5S5C - chains A and E of the 6 polymer chains in the assembly; structure by X-ray diffraction, 2.40 A resolution.

# Chain A
Protein: Tubulin alpha-1B chain
From: Bos taurus
UniProtKB: P81947 (TBA1B_BOVIN); residues 1-451 here = UniProt positions 1-451
Amino-acid sequence (451 residues; row label = number of the first residue in the row):
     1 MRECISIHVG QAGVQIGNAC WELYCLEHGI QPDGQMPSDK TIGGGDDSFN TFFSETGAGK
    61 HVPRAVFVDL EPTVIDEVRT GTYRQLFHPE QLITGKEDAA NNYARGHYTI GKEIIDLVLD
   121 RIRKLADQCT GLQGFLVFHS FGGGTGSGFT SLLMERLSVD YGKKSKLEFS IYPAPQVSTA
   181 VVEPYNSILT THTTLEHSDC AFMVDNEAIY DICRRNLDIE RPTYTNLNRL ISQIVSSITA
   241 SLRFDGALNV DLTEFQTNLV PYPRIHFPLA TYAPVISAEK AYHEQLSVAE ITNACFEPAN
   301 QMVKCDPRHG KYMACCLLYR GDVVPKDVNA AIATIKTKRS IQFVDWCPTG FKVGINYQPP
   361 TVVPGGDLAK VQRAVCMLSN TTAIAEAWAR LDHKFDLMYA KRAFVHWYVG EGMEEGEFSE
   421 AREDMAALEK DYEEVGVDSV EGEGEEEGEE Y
Unresolved in the structure: 439-451
Bound ions: Ca2+: Asp39, Thr41, Gly44, Glu55
Small-molecule neighbours: GTP (guanosine-5'-triphosphate): Gly10, Gln11, Ala12, Gln15, Ile16, Asp69, Asp98, Ala99, Ala100, Asn101, Ser140, Gly142, Gly143, Gly144, Thr145, Gly146, Ile171, Pro173, Val177, Ser178, Glu183, Asn206, Tyr224, Leu227, Asn228, Ile231

# Chain E
Protein: Stathmin-4
From: Rattus norvegicus
UniProtKB: P63043 (STMN4_RAT); residues 5-145 here correspond to UniProt positions 49-189 (UniProt number = residue number + 44)
Amino-acid sequence (143 residues; row label = number of the first residue in the row):
     3 MADMEVIELN KCTSGQSFEV ILKPPSFDGV PEFNASLPRR RDPSLEEIQK KLEAAEERRK
    63 YQEAELLKHL AEKREHEREV IQKAIEENNN FIKMAKEKLA QKMESNKENR EAHLAAMLER
   123 LQEKDKHAEE VRKNKELKEE ASR
Unresolved in the structure: 3-5, 29-43, 144-145
Sequence notes: initiating methionine (3); expression tag (4)
Curated features (UniProtKB/Swiss-Prot):
  - modified residue: Ser46 (Phosphoserine)

# Chain A / chain E interface
Pairs across the interface (59; chain A residue first):
  His107(A) - Leu54(E)
  Tyr108(A) - Lys53(E)
  Tyr108(A) - Ala57(E)  hydrophobic
  Thr109(A) - Arg61(E)  hydrogen bond
  Lys112(A) - Leu54(E)
  Lys112(A) - Glu55(E)
  Lys112(A) - Glu58(E)  salt bridge
  Glu155(A) - Ile50(E)
  Arg156(A) - Leu47(E)
  Arg156(A) - Gln51(E)
  Val159(A) - Pro45(E)
  Val159(A) - Ile50(E)  hydrophobic
  Glu196(A) - Asp44(E)
  His197(A) - Asp44(E)
  His197(A) - Pro45(E)
  Asp245(A) - Cys14(E)
  Asp245(A) - Ser16(E)  hydrogen bond (backbone-side chain)
  Ala247(A) - Asn12(E)
  Ala247(A) - Ser19(E)
  Leu248(A) - Ser19(E)
  Pro325(A) - Gln18(E)
  Pro325(A) - Phe20(E)  hydrophobic
  Asn329(A) - Met6(E)
  Asn329(A) - Val8(E)
  Asn329(A) - Phe20(E)
  Ile332(A) - Val22(E)  hydrophobic
  Lys336(A) - Leu24(E)
  Asp345(A) - Pro27(E)
  Asp345(A) - Ser28(E)  hydrogen bond (backbone-backbone)
  Cys347(A) - Pro27(E)
  Pro348(A) - Lys25(E)
  Thr349(A) - Ile23(E)
  Thr349(A) - Leu24(E)  hydrogen bond (backbone-backbone)
  Thr349(A) - Lys25(E)  hydrogen bond (backbone-backbone)
  Gly350(A) - Val22(E)
  Phe351(A) - Glu21(E)
  Phe351(A) - Val22(E)  hydrogen bond (backbone-backbone)
  Phe351(A) - Leu24(E)  hydrophobic
  Lys352(A) - Phe20(E)
  Lys352(A) - Glu21(E)  salt bridge
  Val353(A) - Ser19(E)
  Val353(A) - Phe20(E)  hydrogen bond (backbone-backbone)
  Gly354(A) - Gln18(E)
  Ile355(A) - Ser16(E)
  Ile355(A) - Gly17(E)
  Ile355(A) - Gln18(E)  hydrogen bond (backbone-backbone)
  Asn356(A) - Ser16(E)
  Tyr357(A) - Thr15(E)
  Tyr357(A) - Ser16(E)  hydrogen bond (backbone-backbone)
  Tyr357(A) - Gly17(E)
  Tyr357(A) - Gln18(E)  hydrogen bond
  Val409(A) - Gln64(E)
  Gly410(A) - Arg61(E)
  Gly410(A) - Gln64(E)
  Glu411(A) - Arg61(E)  hydrogen bond (backbone-side chain)
  Gly412(A) - Ala57(E)
  Gly412(A) - Arg60(E)  hydrogen bond (backbone-side chain)
  Gly412(A) - Arg61(E)
  Glu414(A) - Arg60(E)  salt bridge
Interface residues without a listed pair, chain A (41 interface residues in all): Glu113, Leu152, Ser158, Gly246, Val328, Ala333, Trp346, Met413
Interface residues without a listed pair, chain E (32 interface residues in all): Pro26, Ser46

# Overview
Chain A and chain E form an interface of 41 and 32 residues respectively, with 12 hydrogen bonds and 3 salt
bridges. Among the polar pairs are Lys112(A)-Glu58(E), Lys352(A)-Glu21(E) and Glu414(A)-Arg60(E). Chain A
binds GTP.
Chain A is Tubulin alpha-1B chain (Bos taurus) and chain E is Stathmin-4 (Rattus norvegicus); the structure,
Tubulin-Z44592329-complex, was determined by X-ray diffraction, deposited together with 5S4L, 5S4M, 5S4N,
5S4O, 5S4P, 5S4Q and 52 further entries.
